6B5R - chains H and A of the 3 polymer chains in the assembly; structure by X-ray diffraction, 1.77 A resolution.

[Chain H]
Molecule: CIS42 Fab Heavy chain
Source organism: Homo sapiens
Notes: antibody fragment or engineered binder
Chain sequence (222 residues; each row starts with the number of its first residue; a row labelled like 82A-82C holds insertion residues (82A, then the next letters in order)):
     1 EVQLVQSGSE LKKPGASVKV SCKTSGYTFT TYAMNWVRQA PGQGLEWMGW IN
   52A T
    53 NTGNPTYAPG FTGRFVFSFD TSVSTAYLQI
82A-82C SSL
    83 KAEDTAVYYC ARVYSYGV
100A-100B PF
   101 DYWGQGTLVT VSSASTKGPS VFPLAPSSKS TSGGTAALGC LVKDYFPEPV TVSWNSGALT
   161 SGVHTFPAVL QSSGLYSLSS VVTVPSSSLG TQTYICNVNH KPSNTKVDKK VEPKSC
Disordered / not traced: 127-134, 215-216
Modified positions: Glu1 (pyroglutamic acid; PCA)
Disulfides: Cys22-Cys92, Cys140-Cys196

[Chain A]
Molecule: PfCSP peptide 21: ASN-PRO-ASP-PRO-ASN-ALA-ASN-PRO-ASN-VAL-ASP-PRO-ASN
Chain sequence (15 residues; each row starts with the number of its first residue):
     1 NPDPNANPNV DPNAN
Disordered / not traced: 14-15

[Chain H / chain A interface]
Pairs across the interface (25; chain H residue first):
  Thr30(H) - Asn9(A)  hydrogen bond (backbone-side chain)
  Thr31(H) - Asn7(A)  hydrogen bond (backbone-side chain)
  Thr31(H) - Asn9(A)  hydrogen bond (backbone-side chain)
  Tyr32(H) - Asn7(A)
  Tyr32(H) - Asn9(A)
  Ala33(H) - Asn9(A)  hydrogen bond (backbone-side chain)
  Trp50(H) - Pro8(A)
  Trp50(H) - Asn9(A)
  Ile51(H) - Asn9(A)
  Asn52(H) - Asn9(A)
  Asn52(H) - Val10(A)  hydrogen bond (side chain-backbone)
  Thr52A(H) - Asn9(A)  hydrogen bond
  Asn53(H) - Asn9(A)
  Asn53(H) - Asp11(A)
  Thr54(H) - Asp11(A)
  Val95(H) - Pro8(A)  hydrophobic
  Ser97(H) - Pro4(A)  hydrogen bond (side chain-backbone)
  Ser97(H) - Ala6(A)
  Tyr98(H) - Pro2(A)  hydrophobic
  Tyr98(H) - Asp3(A)
  Tyr98(H) - Pro4(A)
  Tyr98(H) - Ala6(A)  hydrogen bond (backbone-backbone)
  Tyr98(H) - Asn7(A)
  Tyr98(H) - Pro8(A)
  Gly99(H) - Pro4(A)  hydrogen bond (backbone-backbone)
Also at the interface, not in a pair above, chain H (15 interface residues in all): Tyr96
Also at the interface, not in a pair above, chain A (11 interface residues in all): Asn5, Pro12

[Overview]
The interface between chain H and chain A involves 15 residues on one side and 11 on the other; the contacts
include 9 hydrogen bonds. Polar contacts include Thr30(H)-Asn9(A), Thr31(H)-Asn7(A) and Thr31(H)-Asn9(A).
Here chain H is CIS42 Fab Heavy chain (Homo sapiens) and chain A is PfCSP peptide 21:
ASN-PRO-ASP-PRO-ASN-ALA-ASN-PRO-ASN-VAL-ASP-PRO-ASN. Entry 6B5R (Structure of PfCSP peptide 21 with human
antibody CIS42) was determined by X-ray diffraction (same publication as 6B5P, 6B5S and 6B5T).
